5NO4 - chains A and N of the 20 polymer chains in the assembly; structure by electron microscopy, 5.16 A resolution (low resolution: residue-level contacts below are approximate; hydrogen-bond / salt-bridge calls are withheld).

[Chain A]
Molecule: 16S ribosomal RNA
Organism: Escherichia coli (strain K12)
Sequence (1534 nucleotides; each row starts with the number of its first residue):
     1 AAAUUGAAGAGUUUGAUCAUGGCUCAGAUUGAACGCUGGCGGCAGGCCUA
    51 ACACAUGCAAGUCGAACGGUAACAGGAAGAAGCUUGCUUCUUUGCUGACG
   101 AGUGGCGGACGGGUGAGUAAUGUCUGGGAAACUGCCUGAUGGAGGGGGAU
   151 AACUACUGGAAACGGUAGCUAAUACCGCAUAACGUCGCAAGACCAAAGAG
   201 GGGGACCUUCGGGCCUCUUGCCAUCGGAUGUGCCCAGAUGGGAUUAGCUA
   251 GUAGGUGGGGUAACGGCUCACCUAGGCGACGAUCCCUAGCUGGUCUGAGA
   301 GGAUGACCAGCCACACUGGAACUGAGACACGGUCCAGACUCCUACGGGAG
   351 GCAGCAGUGGGGAAUAUUGCACAAUGGGCGCAAGCCUGAUGCAGCCAUGC
   401 CGCGUGUAUGAAGAAGGCCUUCGGGUUGUAAAGUACUUUCAGCGGGGAGG
   451 AAGGGAGUAAAGUUAAUACCUUUGCUCAUUGACGUUACCCGCAGAAGAAG
   501 CACCGGCUAACUCCGUGCCAGCAGCCXCGGUAAUACGGAGGGUGCAAGCG
   551 UUAAUCGGAAUUACUGGGCGUAAAGCGCACGCAGGCGGUUUGUUAAGUCA
   601 GAUGUGAAAUCCCCGGGCUCAACCUGGGAACUGCAUCUGAUACUGGCAAG
   651 CUUGAGUCUCGUAGAGGGGGGUAGAAUUCCAGGUGUAGCGGUGAAAUGCG
   701 UAGAGAUCUGGAGGAAUACCGGUGGCGAAGGCGGCCCCCUGGACGAAGAC
   751 UGACGCUCAGGUGCGAAAGCGUGGGGAGCAAACAGGAUUAGAUACCCUGG
   801 UAGUCCACGCCGUAAACGAUGUCGACUUGGAGGUUGUGCCCUUGAGGCGU
   851 GGCUUCCGGAGCUAACGCGUUAAGUCGACCGCCUGGGGAGUACGGCCGCA
   901 AGGUUAAAACUCAAAUGAAUUGACGGGGGCCCGCACAAGCGGUGGAGCAU
   951 GUGGUUUAAUUCGAUGXAACGCGAAGAACCUUACCUGGUCUUGACAUCCA
  1001 CGGAAGUUUUCAGAGAUGAGAAUGUGCCUUCGGGAACCGUGAGACAGGUG
  1051 CUGCAUGGCUGUCGUCAGCUCGUGUUGUGAAAUGUUGGGUUAAGUCCCGC
  1101 AACGAGCGCAACCCUUAUCCUUUGUUGCCAGCGGUCCGGCCGGGAACUCA
  1151 AAGGAGACUGCCAGUGAUAAACUGGAGGAAGGUGGGGAUGACGUCAAGUC
  1201 AUCAUGGCCCUUACGACCAGGGCUACACACGUGCUACAAUGGCGCAUACA
  1251 AAGAGAAGCGACCUCGCGAGAGCAAGCGGACCUCAUAAAGUGCGUCGUAG
  1301 UCCGGAUUGGAGUCUGCAACUCGACUCCAUGAAGUCGGAAUCGCUAGUAA
  1351 UCGUGGAUCAGAAUGCCACGGUGAAUACGUUCCCGGGCCUUGUACACACC
  1401 GCCCGUXACACCAUGGGAGUGGGUUGCAAAAGAAGUAGGUAGCUUAACCU
  1451 UCGGGAGGGCGCUUACCACUUUGUGAUUCAUGACUGGGGUGAAGUCGUAA
  1501 CAAGGUAACCGUAGGGGAACCUGCGGUUGGAUCA
Modified residues: PSU (pseudouridine-5'-monophosphate) at position 516, G7M (N7-methyl-guanosine-5'-monophosphate) at position 527, 2MG (2N-methylguanosine-5'-monophosphate) at position 966, 5MC (5-methylcytidine-5'-monophosphate) at position 967, 2MG (2N-methylguanosine-5'-monophosphate) at position 1207, 4OC (4n,o2'-methylcytidine-5'-monophosphate) at position 1402, 5MC (5-methylcytidine-5'-monophosphate) at position 1407, UR3 (3-methyluridine-5'-monophoshate) at position 1498, 2MG (2N-methylguanosine-5'-monophosphate) at position 1516, MA6 (6N-dimethyladenosine-5'-monophoshate) at position 1518, MA6 (6N-dimethyladenosine-5'-monophoshate) at position 1519
Metal / ion sites: Mg2+ site 1 near G21 (its only coordinating residue here); Mg2+ site 2 near G100 (its only coordinating residue here); Mg2+ site 3 near G113 (its only coordinating residue here); Mg2+ site 4 near U114 (its only coordinating residue here); Mg2+ site 5: A116, G117, G289; Mg2+ site 6: G145, A197; Mg2+ site 7: A174, C175; Mg2+ site 8: U180, C194, A195; Mg2+ site 9 near C328 (its only coordinating residue here); Mg2+ site 10 near A329 (its only coordinating residue here); Mg2+ site 11 near C352 (its only coordinating residue here); Mg2+ site 12: C355, A356; 35 more Mg2+ sites not listed

[Chain N]
Molecule: 30S ribosomal protein S14
Organism: Escherichia coli (strain K12)
UniProtKB: P0AG59 (RS14_ECOLI); numbering as in UniProt (aligned over 2-101)
Chain sequence (100 residues; each row starts with the number of its first residue):
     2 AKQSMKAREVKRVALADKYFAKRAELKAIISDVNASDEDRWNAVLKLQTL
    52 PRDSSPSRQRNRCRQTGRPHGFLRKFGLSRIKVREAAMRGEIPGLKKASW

[Chain A / chain N interface]
Contacting residue pairs - 63 pairs, chain A then chain N:
  G973(A) with Arg69(N); Arg81(N)
  A974(A) with Arg69(N); His71(N); Arg81(N)
  A975(A) with Gly72(N)
  G976(A) with Arg61(N); His71(N); Gly72(N)
  A977(A) with Arg61(N)
  C979(A) with Ser58(N); Arg59(N)
  C980(A) with Arg13(N); Ser58(N); Arg59(N)
  U981(A) with Met6(N); Arg9(N); Arg13(N); Arg61(N); Arg63(N)
  U982(A) with Met6(N); Arg63(N)
  A983(A) with Arg9(N)
  A994(A) with Ser5(N)
  U1007(A) with Lys19(N)
  U1008(A) with Arg24(N)
  G1048(A) with Lys3(N); Gln4(N)
  U1049(A) with Ala2(N); Lys3(N)
  C1059(A) with Arg85(N)
  C1114(A) with Ser100(N)
  G1187(A) with Ser100(N); Trp101(N)
  A1188(A) with Ala99(N); Ser100(N)
  U1189(A) with Lys98(N)
  U1202(A) with Thr67(N); Arg69(N); Ile82(N)
  A1216(A) with Ser5(N)
  C1217(A) with Ser5(N); Arg9(N)
  C1218(A) with Asp54(N)
  A1219(A) with Arg53(N)
  G1220(A) with Arg53(N)
  G1272(A) with Asp33(N)
  G1316(A) with Ser58(N)
  C1317(A) with Phe21(N); Leu48(N); Arg53(N)
  A1357(A) with Leu74(N)
  U1358(A) with Phe73(N); Arg75(N)
  C1359(A) with Arg61(N); Asn62(N); Phe73(N); Arg75(N)
  A1360(A) with Pro57(N); Ser58(N); Arg75(N)
  A1368(A) with Trp101(N)
  C1369(A) with Trp101(N)
Also at the interface, not in a pair above, chain A (41 interface residues in all): C995, G1047, U1060, C1203, A1257, A1318
Also at the interface, not in a pair above, chain N (41 interface residues in all): Ala8, Ala22, Gln49, Ser56, Gln60, Pro70, Lys83

[Overview]
Chain A and chain N each contribute 41 residues to their interface. A116(A), G117(A) and G289(A) coordinate
Mg2+ site 5. The Mg2+ site 6 is built by G145(A) and A197(A).
Here chain A is 16S ribosomal RNA and chain N is 30S ribosomal protein S14, both from Escherichia coli (strain
K12). Entry 5NO4 (RsgA-GDPNP bound to the 30S ribosomal subunit (RsgA assembly intermediate with uS3)) was
determined by electron microscopy together with 5NO2 from the same study.
